8CLJ - chains C and H of the 10 polymer chains in the assembly; structure by electron microscopy, 3.20 A resolution.

# Chain C (and H)
Molecule: General transcription factor 3C polypeptide 2
From: Homo sapiens
Notes: chain H of this document is another copy of the same molecule, construct and numbering; everything in this record applies to it too
UniProt: Q8WUA4 (TF3C2_HUMAN); numbering as in UniProt (aligned over 1-911)
Sequence (925 residues; row label = number of the first residue in the row; numbers below 1 keep their minus sign (Met-13 is residue -13)):
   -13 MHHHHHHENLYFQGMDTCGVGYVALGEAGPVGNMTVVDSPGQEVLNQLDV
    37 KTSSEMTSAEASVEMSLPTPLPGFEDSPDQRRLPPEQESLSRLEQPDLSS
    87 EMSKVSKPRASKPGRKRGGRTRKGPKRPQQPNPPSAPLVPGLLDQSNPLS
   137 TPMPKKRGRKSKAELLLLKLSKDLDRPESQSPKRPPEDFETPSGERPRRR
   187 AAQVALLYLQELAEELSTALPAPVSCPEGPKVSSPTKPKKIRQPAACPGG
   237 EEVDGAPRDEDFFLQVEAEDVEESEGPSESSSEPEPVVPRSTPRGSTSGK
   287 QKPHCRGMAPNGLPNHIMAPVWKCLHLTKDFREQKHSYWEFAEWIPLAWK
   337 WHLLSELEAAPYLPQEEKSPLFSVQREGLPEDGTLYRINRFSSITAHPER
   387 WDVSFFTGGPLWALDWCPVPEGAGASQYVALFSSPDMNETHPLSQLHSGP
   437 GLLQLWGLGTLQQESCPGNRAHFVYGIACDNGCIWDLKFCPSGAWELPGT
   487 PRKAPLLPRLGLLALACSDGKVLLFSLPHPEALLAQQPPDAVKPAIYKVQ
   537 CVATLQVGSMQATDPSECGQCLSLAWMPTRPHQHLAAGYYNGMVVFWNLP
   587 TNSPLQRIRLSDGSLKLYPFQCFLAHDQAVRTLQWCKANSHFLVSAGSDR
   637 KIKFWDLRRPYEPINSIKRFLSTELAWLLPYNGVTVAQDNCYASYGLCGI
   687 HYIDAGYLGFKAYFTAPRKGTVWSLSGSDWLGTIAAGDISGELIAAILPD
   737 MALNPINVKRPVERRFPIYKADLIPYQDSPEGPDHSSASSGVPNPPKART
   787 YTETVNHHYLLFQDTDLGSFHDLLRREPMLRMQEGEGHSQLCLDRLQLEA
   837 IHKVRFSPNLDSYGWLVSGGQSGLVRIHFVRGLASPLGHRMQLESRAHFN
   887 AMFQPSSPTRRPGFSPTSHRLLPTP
Disordered / not traced: -13 to 289, 763-784, 891-911
Construct notes: initiating methionine (-13); expression tag (-12 to 0)

# Interface between chain C and chain H
Pairs across the interface - 24 pairs, chain C then chain H:
  Cys291(C) - Ala887(H)  hydrophobic
  Arg292(C) - Ala883(H)
  Met294(C) - Glu880(H)
  Pro296(C) - Glu319(H)
  Pro296(C) - His884(H)
  Asn301(C) - His884(H)
  Asn301(C) - Ala887(H)
  Trp308(C) - His884(H)
  Trp308(C) - Ala887(H)
  Trp308(C) - Met888(H)  hydrophobic
  Pro872(C) - Tyr324(H)  hydrophobic
  Pro872(C) - Met888(H)
  Leu873(C) - Met888(H)
  Leu873(C) - Phe889(H)  hydrophobic
  His875(C) - Trp325(H)  hydrogen bond (side chain-backbone)
  His875(C) - Glu326(H)  salt bridge
  Arg876(C) - Trp325(H)
  Arg876(C) - Glu482(H)  salt bridge
  Arg876(C) - Thr486(H)
  Leu879(C) - Trp325(H)
  Leu879(C) - Glu326(H)
  Leu879(C) - Ala328(H)
  Glu880(C) - Trp325(H)
  Glu880(C) - Arg488(H)  salt bridge
Also at the interface, not in a pair above, chain C (15 interface residues in all): Gly293, Ala295, Ala883
Also at the interface, not in a pair above, chain H (17 interface residues in all): Ser323, Glu329, Ile331

# In short
15 residues of chain C face 17 of chain H across their interface, with 1 hydrogen bond and 3 salt bridges.
Polar contacts include His875(C)-Glu326(H), Arg876(C)-Glu482(H) and Glu880(C)-Arg488(H).
Chain C and chain H are both General transcription factor 3C polypeptide 2 (Homo sapiens); the structure,
TFIIIC TauB-DNA dimer, was determined by electron microscopy together with 8CLI, 8CLK and 8CLL from the same
study.
